PDB entry 6RHQ | X-ray diffraction, 1.98 A resolution | chains A and C of the 3 polymer chains in the assembly

== Chain A (and C) ==
Protein: Two-domain laccase
From: Streptomyces griseoflavus
Notes: EC 1.10.3.2; chain C of this document is another copy of the same molecule, construct and numbering; everything in this record applies to it too
Reference sequence: A0A0M4FJ81 (A0A0M4FJ81_9ACTN); numbering as in UniProt (aligned over 1-322)
Chain sequence (322 residues; numbered 1 to 322; the number before each row is that of its first residue):
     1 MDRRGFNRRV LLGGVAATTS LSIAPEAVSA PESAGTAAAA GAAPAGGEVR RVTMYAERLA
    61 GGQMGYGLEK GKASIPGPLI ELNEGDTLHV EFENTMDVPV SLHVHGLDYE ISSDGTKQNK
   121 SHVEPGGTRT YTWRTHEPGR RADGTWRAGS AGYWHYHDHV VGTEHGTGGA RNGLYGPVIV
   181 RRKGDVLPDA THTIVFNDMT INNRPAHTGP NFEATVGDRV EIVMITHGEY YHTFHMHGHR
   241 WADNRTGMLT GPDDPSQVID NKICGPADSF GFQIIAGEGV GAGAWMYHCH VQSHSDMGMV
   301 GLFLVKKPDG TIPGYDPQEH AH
Unresolved in the structure: 1-39, 322 (chain C: 1-40, 316-322)
Construct notes: engineered mutation Ala-170 (Ile in A0A0M4FJ81)
From the paper describing this entry:
  - mutagenesis - H165F (a factor of 255): decreased catalytic activity on ABTS
  - mutagenesis - H165A (1.7-fold): increased catalytic activity on ABTS
  - mutagenesis - H165A: unchanged stability
  - mutagenesis - H165A: increased catalytic activity on 10 mM NaN3
  - mutagenesis - H165F: decreased catalytic activity on K4[Fe(CN)6]
  - mutagenesis - H165F: abolished catalytic activity on 2,6-DMP
  - mutagenesis - H165A (2.8-fold): increased catalytic activity on K4[Fe(CN)6]

== Chain A / chain C interface ==
Residue-residue contacts - 80 pairs, chain A then chain C:
  Arg-219(A) / Arg-141(C)
  Arg-219(A) / Asp-143(C)  salt bridge
  Arg-219(A) / Thr-145(C)  hydrogen bond
  Tyr-231(A) / Glu-229(C)  hydrogen bond (side chain-backbone)
  Tyr-231(A) / Tyr-230(C)  hydrogen bond (side chain-backbone)
  Tyr-231(A) / Tyr-231(C)  hydrogen bond (side chain-backbone)
  Tyr-231(A) / Pro-266(C)
  Thr-233(A) / Gly-265(C)
  Thr-233(A) / Pro-266(C)  hydrogen bond (side chain-backbone)
  His-235(A) / His-103(C)
  His-235(A) / His-105(C)
  His-237(A) / His-103(C)
  His-237(A) / Tyr-109(C)
  His-237(A) / Asp-114(C)  salt bridge
  His-237(A) / Thr-116(C)
  His-237(A) / His-159(C)
  Gly-238(A) / Tyr-109(C)  hydrogen bond (backbone-side chain)
  Arg-240(A) / Gly-106(C)  hydrogen bond (side chain-backbone)
  Arg-240(A) / Leu-107(C)
  Arg-240(A) / Asp-108(C)  salt bridge
  Leu-249(A) / Trp-146(C)
  Leu-249(A) / Ala-148(C)  hydrophobic
  Gly-251(A) / Trp-146(C)
  Pro-252(A) / Trp-146(C)  hydrophobic
  Pro-255(A) / Asn-244(C)
  Pro-255(A) / Arg-245(C)  hydrogen bond (backbone-backbone)
  Pro-255(A) / Asp-254(C)
  Gln-257(A) / Ser-269(C)  hydrogen bond (side chain-backbone)
  Gln-257(A) / Phe-270(C)
  Val-258(A) / Trp-154(C)
  Ile-259(A) / Trp-154(C)  hydrophobic
  Asp-260(A) / His-105(C)  salt bridge
  Asp-260(A) / Gly-106(C)  hydrogen bond (side chain-backbone)
  Asp-260(A) / Trp-154(C)
  Asn-261(A) / His-105(C)
  Asn-261(A) / Pro-266(C)  hydrogen bond (side chain-backbone)
  Asn-261(A) / Ala-267(C)  hydrogen bond (side chain-backbone)
  Asn-261(A) / Asp-268(C)  hydrogen bond
  Ile-263(A) / Ile-263(C)  hydrophobic
  Ile-263(A) / Cys-264(C)
  Ile-263(A) / Gly-265(C)
  Ile-263(A) / Asp-268(C)
  Ile-275(A) / Arg-141(C)
  Glu-278(A) / Arg-141(C)  salt bridge
  Glu-278(A) / Arg-147(C)  salt bridge
  Gly-279(A) / Asp-108(C)
  Gly-279(A) / Arg-147(C)
  Val-280(A) / Tyr-109(C)
  Val-280(A) / Glu-110(C)
  Ala-282(A) / Ile-111(C)
  Ala-284(A) / Ile-111(C)
  Ala-284(A) / Asn-119(C)  hydrogen bond (backbone-side chain)
  Trp-285(A) / Tyr-109(C)
  Trp-285(A) / Glu-110(C)
  Trp-285(A) / Ile-111(C)  hydrophobic
  Met-286(A) / Gln-118(C)
  Met-286(A) / His-165(C)
  His-290(A) / His-105(C)
  His-290(A) / His-157(C)  hydrogen bond
  His-290(A) / Pro-266(C)
  His-290(A) / Ala-267(C)
  Val-291(A) / Gly-228(C)
  Val-291(A) / Glu-229(C)
  Val-291(A) / Pro-266(C)  hydrophobic
  Gln-292(A) / His-165(C)  hydrogen bond (side chain-backbone)
  Gln-292(A) / Gly-166(C)
  Gln-292(A) / Thr-167(C)  hydrogen bond
  Gln-292(A) / Gly-228(C)  hydrogen bond (backbone-backbone)
  Gln-292(A) / Glu-229(C)
  Ser-293(A) / Glu-229(C)  hydrogen bond
  Ser-295(A) / His-165(C)
  Asp-296(A) / Thr-163(C)  hydrogen bond
  Asp-296(A) / His-165(C)
  Asp-296(A) / Thr-167(C)  hydrogen bond
  Val-300(A) / His-165(C)
  Gly-314(A) / Asn-119(C)
  Glu-319(A) / Lys-117(C)
  Glu-319(A) / Gln-118(C)
  His-320(A) / Gln-118(C)  hydrogen bond (side chain-backbone)
  His-320(A) / Asn-119(C)  hydrogen bond
Also at the interface, not in a pair above, chain A (42 interface residues in all): Val-186, Thr-250, Ser-256, Lys-262, Gly-283, His-288, Pro-313
Also at the interface, not in a pair above, chain C (46 interface residues in all): His-136, Arg-140, Gly-149, Thr-250, Ser-256

== Overview ==
42 residues of chain A and 46 residues of chain C are in contact, with 23 hydrogen bonds and 6 salt bridges.
Polar pairs include Arg-219(A)/Asp-143(C), His-237(A)/Asp-114(C) and Arg-240(A)/Asp-108(C). The paper reports
that H165F of chain A reduces catalytic activity on ABTS; H165A of chain A increases catalytic activity on
ABTS.
Both chains are Two-domain laccase (Streptomyces griseoflavus). Entry 6RHQ (Crystal Structure of Two-Domain
Laccase mutant I170A from Streptomyces griseoflavus) was determined by X-ray diffraction (same publication as
6RH9, 6S0O, 6FC7, 6FDJ and 5MKM).
